PDB entry 4QW3 | X-ray diffraction, 2.90 A resolution | chains O and U of the 28 polymer chains in the assembly

== Chain O ==
Protein: Proteasome subunit alpha type-2
From: Saccharomyces cerevisiae
Notes: EC 3.4.25.1; engineered mutation(s): C63F
UniProt: P23639 (PSA2_YEAST); residues 1-250 here = UniProt positions 1-250
Chain sequence (250 residues; numbered 1 to 250; the number before each row is that of its first residue):
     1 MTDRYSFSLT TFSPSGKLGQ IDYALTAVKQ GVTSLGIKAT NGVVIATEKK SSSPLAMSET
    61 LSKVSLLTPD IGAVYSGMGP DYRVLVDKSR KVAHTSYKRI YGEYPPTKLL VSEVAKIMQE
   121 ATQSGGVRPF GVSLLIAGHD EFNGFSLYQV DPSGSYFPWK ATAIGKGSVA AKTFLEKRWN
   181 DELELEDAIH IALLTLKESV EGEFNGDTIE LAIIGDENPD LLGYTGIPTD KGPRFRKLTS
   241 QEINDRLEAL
Curated features (UniProtKB/Swiss-Prot):
  - cross-link: Lys108 (Glycyl lysine isopeptide (Lys-Gly) (interchain with G-Cter in ubiquitin))

== Chain U ==
Protein: Proteasome subunit alpha type-1
From: Saccharomyces cerevisiae
Notes: EC 3.4.25.1
UniProt: P21243 (PSA1_YEAST); residues -8 to 243 here correspond to UniProt positions 1-252 (UniProt number = residue number + 9)
Chain sequence (252 residues; each row starts with the number of its first residue; numbers below 1 keep their minus sign (Met-8 is residue -8)):
    -8 MSGAAAASAA GYDRHITIFS PEGRLYQVEY AFKATNQTNI NSLAVRGKDC TVVISQKKVP
    52 DKLLDPTTVS YIFCISRTIG MVVNGPIPDA RNAALRAKAE AAEFRYKYGY DMPCDVLAKR
   112 MANLSQIYTQ RAYMRPLGVI LTFVSVDEEL GPSIYKTDPA GYYVGYKATA TGPKQQEITT
   172 NLENHFKKSK IDHINEESWE KVVEFAITHM IDALGTEFSK NDLEVGVATK DKFFTLSAEN
   232 IEERLVAIAE QD
Unresolved in the structure: -8 to 1, 243

== Chain O / chain U interface ==
Pairs across the interface - 64 pairs, chain O then chain U:
  Asp3(O) - Tyr124(U)
  Tyr5(O) - Ile7(U)
  Tyr5(O) - Ala123(U)  hydrophobic
  Tyr5(O) - Tyr124(U)  hydrophobic
  Leu9(O) - Ile9(U)  hydrophobic
  Leu9(O) - Ala123(U)  hydrophobic
  Gln20(O) - Ile9(U)
  Gln20(O) - Phe10(U)  hydrogen bond (side chain-backbone)
  Tyr23(O) - Phe10(U)
  Tyr23(O) - Ser11(U)
  Tyr23(O) - Pro12(U)  hydrophobic
  Tyr23(O) - Gly14(U)
  Ala24(O) - Phe10(U)  hydrophobic
  Thr26(O) - Pro12(U)
  Thr26(O) - Glu13(U)
  Ala27(O) - Gly14(U)
  Ser52(O) - Tyr153(U)  hydrogen bond
  Pro54(O) - Lys158(U)
  Pro54(O) - Glu174(U)
  Leu55(O) - Tyr157(U)
  Leu55(O) - Lys158(U)  hydrogen bond (backbone-backbone)
  Leu55(O) - Ala159(U)
  Leu55(O) - Thr170(U)
  Leu55(O) - Leu173(U)  hydrophobic
  Leu55(O) - Phe177(U)  hydrophobic
  Ala56(O) - Gly156(U)
  Ala56(O) - Tyr157(U)  hydrophobic
  Met57(O) - Arg37(U)
  Met57(O) - Val155(U)
  Met57(O) - Gly156(U)  hydrogen bond (backbone-backbone)
  Met57(O) - Tyr157(U)
  Met57(O) - Lys158(U)
  Thr60(O) - Tyr146(U)
  Thr60(O) - Val155(U)
  Thr60(O) - Gly156(U)  hydrogen bond (side chain-backbone)
  Leu61(O) - Tyr153(U)  hydrophobic
  Leu61(O) - Val155(U)  hydrophobic
  Met78(O) - Phe10(U)  hydrophobic
  Met78(O) - Leu16(U)  hydrophobic
  Pro80(O) - Gln117(U)
  Pro80(O) - Ala151(U)
  Pro80(O) - Gly152(U)
  Pro80(O) - Tyr153(U)
  Asp81(O) - Gln117(U)
  Arg83(O) - Ala113(U)  hydrogen bond (side chain-backbone)
  Arg83(O) - Asn114(U)
  Arg83(O) - Gly152(U)  hydrogen bond (side chain-backbone)
  Arg83(O) - Tyr154(U)
  Val84(O) - Asn114(U)
  Val84(O) - Gln117(U)
  Asp87(O) - Lys110(U)  salt bridge
  Asp87(O) - Asn114(U)
  Gly126(O) - Arg122(U)
  Gly126(O) - Ala123(U)  hydrogen bond (backbone-backbone)
  Val127(O) - Gln121(U)
  Val127(O) - Arg122(U)
  Arg128(O) - Thr8(U)
  Arg128(O) - Phe10(U)
  Arg128(O) - Leu16(U)
  Arg128(O) - Thr120(U)  hydrogen bond (side chain-backbone)
  Arg128(O) - Gln121(U)  hydrogen bond (backbone-backbone)
  Pro129(O) - Phe10(U)
  Phe130(O) - Gln121(U)
  Gly131(O) - Phe10(U)
Other interface residues (no listed pair), chain O (31 interface residues in all): Met1, Thr2, Ser53, Ala121
Other interface residues (no listed pair), chain U (34 interface residues in all): Thr160

== Overview ==
Chain O and chain U form an interface of 31 and 34 residues respectively; the contacts include 10 hydrogen
bonds and 1 salt bridge. Among the polar pairs are Asp87(O)-Lys110(U), Gln20(O)-Phe10(U) and
Ser52(O)-Tyr153(U).
Here chain O is Proteasome subunit alpha type-2 and chain U is Proteasome subunit alpha type-1, both from
Saccharomyces cerevisiae. Entry 4QW3 (yCP beta5-C63F mutant in complex with bortezomib) was determined by
X-ray diffraction together with 4QUX, 4QUY, 4QV0, 4QV1, 4QV3, 4QV4 and 42 further entries from the same study.
